Entry 6NLV (X-ray diffraction, 1.79 A resolution); this record covers chain A.

# Chain A
Name: Carbonic anhydrase 2
Source organism: Homo sapiens
Notes: EC 4.2.1.1
UniProtKB: P00918 (CAH2_HUMAN); the author numbering skips numbers that UniProt does not, so the offset changes along the chain: 4-125 = UniProt 4-125; 127-261 = UniProt 126-260
Sequence (257 residues; each row starts with the number of its first residue; note: 1 number in that range is skipped by the numbering (no residue carries it; nothing is unmodelled there)):
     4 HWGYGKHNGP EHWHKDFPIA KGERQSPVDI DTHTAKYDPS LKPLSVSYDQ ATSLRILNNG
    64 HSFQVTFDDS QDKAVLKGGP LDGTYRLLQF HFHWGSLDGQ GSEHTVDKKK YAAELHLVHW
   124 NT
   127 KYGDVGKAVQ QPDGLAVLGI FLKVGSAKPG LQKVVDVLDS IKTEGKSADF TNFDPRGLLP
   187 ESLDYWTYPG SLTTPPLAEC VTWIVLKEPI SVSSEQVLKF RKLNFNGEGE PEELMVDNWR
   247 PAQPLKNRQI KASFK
Sequence notes: engineered mutation Ser65 (Ala in P00918), Gln67 (Asn in P00918), Thr69 (Glu in P00918), Leu91 (Ile in P00918), Val131 (Phe130 in P00918), Glu170 (Lys169 in P00918), Ala204 (Leu203 in P00918)
Metal / ion sites: Zn2+: His94, His96, His119 (together with KRY)
Residues lining bound ligands: KRY (4-[3-(2,4-difluorophenyl)-2-oxo-2,3-dihydro-1H-imidazol-1-yl]benzene-1-sulfonamide): Gln92, His94, His96, Glu106, His119, Val121, Val131, Gly132, Val135, Leu141, Val143, Ser197, Leu198, Thr199, Thr200, Pro201, Pro202, Trp209
Curated features (UniProtKB/Swiss-Prot):
  - active site: His64 (Proton donor/acceptor)
  - binding site (Zn(2+)): His94, His96, His119
  - binding site (substrate): Thr199, Thr200
  - site: Tyr7 (Fine-tunes the proton-transfer properties of H-64), Asn62 (Fine-tunes the proton-transfer properties of H-64), Gln92 (Involved in the binding of some activators, including histamine and L-histidine)
  - modified residue (Phosphoserine): Ser166, Ser173
Reported in the primary citation:
  - binding site for KRY: Val121, Val131, Gly132, Val135, Val143, Leu198, Thr199, Thr200, Trp209

# Overview
Chain A binds compound KRY. His94, His96 and His119 form the Zn2+ site. Curated annotation (UniProt) lists
active-site residue His64, 3 Zn2+-binding residues and substrate-binding residues Thr199 and Thr200. The paper
reports a binding site for KRY at Val121, Val131 and Gly132 among others.
Chain A is Carbonic anhydrase 2 (Homo sapiens); the structure, Selective inhibition of carbonic anhydrase IX
activity, using compound SLC-149, displays limited anticancer effects in breast ..., was determined by X-ray
diffraction, deposited together with 6NM0.
